6QPH - chains 3 and A of the 11 polymer chains in the assembly; structure by X-ray diffraction, 3.40 A resolution.

# Chain 3
Protein: Chlorophyll a-b binding protein, chloroplastic
From: Dunaliella salina
UniProtKB: C1K004 (C1K004_DUNSA); residues 73-282 here correspond to UniProt positions 69-278 (UniProt number = residue number - 4)
Sequence (210 residues; row label = number of the first residue in the row):
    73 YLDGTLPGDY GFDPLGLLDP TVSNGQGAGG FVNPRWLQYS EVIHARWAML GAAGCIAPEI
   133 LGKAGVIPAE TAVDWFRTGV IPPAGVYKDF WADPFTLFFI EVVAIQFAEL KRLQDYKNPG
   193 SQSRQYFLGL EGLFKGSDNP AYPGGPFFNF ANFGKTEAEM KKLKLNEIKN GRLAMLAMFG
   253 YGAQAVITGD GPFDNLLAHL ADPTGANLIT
Residues lining bound ligands:
  - beta-carotene (BCR), molecule 1: Leu122, Ala176, Ile177, Phe179, Ala180, Tyr198, Phe199, Leu200
  - beta-carotene (BCR), molecule 2: Phe251, Ala255, Ile259
  - chlorophyll b (CHL), molecule 1: Leu78, Gly80, Asp81, Tyr82, Gly83, Phe84, Asp85, Leu89, Leu90, Leu109, Gln110, Ser112, Glu113, His116, Arg244, Met247, Leu248
  - chlorophyll b (CHL), molecule 2: Gln178, Phe179, Leu182, Lys183, Gln186, Gln194, Gln197, Phe199
  - chlorophyll a (CLA), molecule 1: Gly102, Phe103, Val104
  - chlorophyll a (CLA), molecule 2: Phe103, Val104, Trp108, Ser112, His116, Phe251
  - chlorophyll a (CLA), molecule 3: Phe103, Trp108, Tyr111, Ser112, Ile115, His116, Trp119, Val174, Ile177, Gln178, Glu181, Arg184, Leu185
  - chlorophyll a (CLA), molecule 4: Tyr111, Ile115, Arg118, Trp119, Leu122, Ala180, Lys183, Arg184, Asp187, Gln194, Phe199, Phe206, Gly208, Pro212, Ala213, Pro215, Phe219, Phe220
  - chlorophyll a (CLA), molecule 5: Arg118, Met121, Tyr214, Pro215, Gly216, Phe220, Asn221, Phe222, Ala223, Asn224, Phe225, Gly226, Met232, Leu235, Glu239, Asn242
  - chlorophyll a (CLA), molecule 6: Leu122, Gly123, Ala125, Gly126, Ala129, Pro130, Ile139, Thr143, Val145, Thr150, Phe162
  - chlorophyll a (CLA), molecule 7: Thr150, Gly151, Val152, Phe162, Trp163, Leu169, Ile172, Glu173, Ala176, Ile177
  - chlorophyll a (CLA), molecule 8: Gly151, Val152, Ile153, Pro154, Pro155, Pro166, Phe167, Phe170, Glu173
  - chlorophyll a (CLA), molecule 9: Trp163, Thr168, Phe171, Ile172
  - chlorophyll a (CLA), molecule 10: Phe170, Phe171, Val174, Gln178, Leu182
  - chlorophyll a (CLA), molecule 11: Gln256, Ile259, Thr260, Asn267, Leu268, His271, Ala278, Asn279, Leu280, Ile281, Thr282
  - chlorophyll a (CLA), molecule 12: His271, Leu272, Asn279, Leu280
  - lutein (LUT; (3r,3'r,6s)-4,5-didehydro-5,6-dihydro-beta,beta-carotene-3,3'-diol): Met121, Ala124, Ala125, Ile128, Phe220, Asn221, Phe222, Ala223, Asn242, Leu245, Ala246, Ala249, Gly252, Tyr253, Gln256, Pro264, Asn267, Leu268
  - violaxanthin (XAT; (3s,5r,6s,3's,5'r,6's)-5,6,5',6'-diepoxy-5,6,5',6'- tetrahydro-beta,beta-carotene-3,3'-diol): Asp85, Leu87, Leu89, His116, Trp119, Ala120, Gly123, Gly126, Cys127, Trp147, Thr150, Val152, Met247, Leu248, Met250, Phe251

# Chain A
Protein: Photosystem I P700 chlorophyll a apoprotein A1
From: Dunaliella salina
Notes: EC 1.97.1.12
UniProtKB: D0FXV2 (D0FXV2_DUNSA); numbering as in UniProt (aligned over 13-751)
Sequence (739 residues; numbered 13 to 751; the number before each row is that of its first residue):
    13 VKIAVDRNPV ETNFEKWAKP GHFSRALAKG PNTTTWIWNL HADAHDFDNH TSDLEEISRK
    73 VFSAHFGQLG IILIWLSGMY FHGARFSNYE GWLSDPTHIK PSAQVVWPIV GQEILNGDVG
   133 GGFQGIQITS GFFQLWRASG ITSELQLYST AIGGLVLAAA CFFAGWFHYH KAAPKLEWFQ
   193 NVESMLNHHL AGLLGLGSLA WAGHQIHVSL PVNKLLDAGV DPKEIPLPHE FLLNQSIIAD
   253 LYPSFSKGLA PFFTLNWAEY SDFLTFKGGL NPVTGGLWLS DTAHHHLAIA VLFLVAGHQY
   313 RTNWGIGHSI KDILESHKGP FTGNGHAGLY EILTTSWHAQ LAINLALFGS LSIIVAHHMY
   373 AMPPYPYLAT DYGTQLSLFT HHMWIGGFCV VGAGAHAAIF MVRDYDPTNN YNNLLDRVIR
   433 HRDAIISHLN WVSIFLGFHS FGLYIHNDTM SALGRPQDMF SDTAIQLQPV FAQWIQNTHF
   493 TAPQLTAPNA LAATSLTWGG DVVAVGGKVA MMPIALGTSD FLVHHIHAFT IHVTVLILLK
   553 GVLFARSSRL IPDKANLGFR FPCDGPGRGG TCQVSAWDHV FLGLFWMYNS LSIVIFHFSW
   613 KMQSDVWGTV TDSGVSHITG GNFAQSANTI NGWLRDFLWA QSSQVIQSYG SALSAYGLMF
   673 LGAHFVWAFS LMFLFSGRGY WQELIESIVW AHNKLRVAPS IQPRALSITQ GRAVGVAHYL
   733 LGGIATTWSF FLARIIAVG
Bound ions: chlorophyll a Mg near Gln124 (its only coordinating residue here); 4Fe-4S cluster Fe: Cys575, Cys584 (shared with 2 residues of chain B)
Residues lining bound ligands:
  - beta-carotene (BCR), molecule 1: Ile84, Trp87, Leu88, Leu208, Gly209
  - beta-carotene (BCR), molecule 2: Thr162, Gly165, Gly166, Leu169, Leu208, Leu211, Ala212, Phe264
  - beta-carotene (BCR), molecule 3: Ala354, Ala358, Leu359, Ser362, Val402, Ala405, Gly406, Ala409, Leu550, Val554
  - beta-carotene (BCR), molecule 4: Asn442, Ile446, Phe450
  - beta-carotene (BCR), molecule 5: Met671, Gly674, Ala675, Phe677, Val678, Leu733, Ile736, Ala737, Trp740
  - chlorophyll a isomer (CL0): Tyr600, Asn601, Ser604, Ile605, Phe608, Leu650, Ser654, Ile658, Phe672, His676, Trp679, Tyr731, Thr738, Thr739, Phe742
  - chlorophyll a (CLA), molecule 1: Val13, Lys14, Ile15, Trp190, Ser196, His200, Leu208, Trp316
  - chlorophyll a (CLA), molecule 2: Ile15, Phe74, Phe78, Leu169, Ala172, Cys173, Ala176, Phe179, His180, Ala184, Trp190
  - chlorophyll a (CLA), molecule 3: Val22, Thr24, Asn25, Phe26, Lys28, Trp29, His34, Phe59, Glu68, Lys72, Ser75, Ala76, Gly79, Phe174, Gly177, Trp178, Tyr181, His182
  - chlorophyll a (CLA), molecule 4: Trp29, Pro32, Trp48, Ile49, Trp50, Leu52, His53
  - chlorophyll a (CLA), molecule 5: Trp29, His34, Phe35, Leu52, His53, Ala56, His57, Phe59, His62, Ala76, Gly79, Gln80
  - chlorophyll a (CLA), molecule 6: Thr46, Ile49, Trp50, Ile697, Ile700, Val701, His704, Val709, Pro711, Pro715, Arg716, Leu718
  - chlorophyll a (CLA), molecule 7: Trp50, Phe677, Val678, Phe681, Leu718, Gln722, Ala725, Val726, Ala729, His730, Leu733
  - chlorophyll a (CLA), molecule 8: His53, Ala54, Asp55, Ala56, His57, Asp58, His350, Leu353, Leu357, Phe400, Cys401, Val403, Gly404, Ala407, His408, Ile411, Arg415, Phe571, Arg572, Trp589, Val592, Leu596
  - chlorophyll a (CLA), molecule 9: His57, Phe59, Ile69, Val73, Ala76, His77, Gln80, Leu81, Leu85, Leu88, Trp349, His350, Gln352, Leu353, Asn356, Leu357
  - chlorophyll a (CLA), molecule 10: His57, Gln80, Ile83, Ile84, Trp87, Leu357, Phe360, Ile397, Phe400
  - chlorophyll a (CLA), molecule 11: Phe74, His77, Phe78, Leu81, Trp190, Phe191, Asn193, Ser196, Met197, His200, His201, Leu205, Trp349
  - chlorophyll a (CLA), molecule 12: Ile86, Trp87, Ser89, Gly90, Met91, Phe93, His94, Phe98, Gln116, Val117, Trp119
  - chlorophyll a (CLA), molecule 13: Trp87, Met91, His94, Ala115, Gln116, Gln139, Ile140, Thr141, Ser142, Phe144, Ala667, Tyr668, Met671, Trp740, Leu744
  - chlorophyll a (CLA), molecule 14: Trp87, Met91, Thr141, Ser142, Phe144, Ser389, Thr392, His393, Trp396, Ile397, Phe400, Ile736, Thr739, Trp740
  - chlorophyll a (CLA), molecule 15: Trp87, Leu88, Ser142, Gly143, Phe144, Leu147, Phe360, Leu363, Ser364, Val367, Met371, Tyr377, Leu390, His393, His394, Ile397
  - chlorophyll a (CLA), molecule 16: Gln116, Val117, Val118, Trp119, Ile121, Val122, Gln124, Leu127, Ile138, Ala667, Leu670, Met671
  - chlorophyll a (CLA), molecule 17: Ser151, Gln158, Ser161, Thr162, Gly165, Gly209, Ala212, Trp213, His216
  - chlorophyll a (CLA), molecule 18: Val194, Met197, Leu198, His201, Ile322, Tyr342, Leu345, Gln352, Ile355, Asn356, Leu359
  - chlorophyll a (CLA), molecule 19: Leu198, Leu202, Leu206, Leu304, Phe305, Ala308, Tyr312, Ile322, Ile325, Leu359
  - chlorophyll a (CLA), molecule 20: Asn199, His200, Ala203, Gly204, Leu208, Leu306, Gly309, His310, Gln311, Tyr312, Thr314, Trp316, Ile318
  - chlorophyll a (CLA), molecule 21: Leu205, Leu206, Gly209, Ser210, Trp213, Gln217, His297, His298, Ile301, Phe305, Val367, Met371, Pro376, Tyr377
  - chlorophyll a (CLA), molecule 22: Leu211, Ala212, Gly215, Ile218, His219, Phe257, Ser258, Leu261, Phe264, Tyr272, Phe275, Leu276, Leu299
  - chlorophyll a (CLA), molecule 23: Phe264, Trp269, Tyr272, Leu276, Phe278, His296, Leu299, Ala300, Val303, Asn501
  - chlorophyll a (CLA), molecule 24: Asp293, His296, His297, Ala300, Leu304, His370, Met374, Thr506
  - chlorophyll a (CLA), molecule 25: Gln311, Gly317, Ile318, Gly319, His320
  - chlorophyll a (CLA), molecule 26: His320, Ile325, Ser328, His329
  - chlorophyll a (CLA), molecule 27: Ile325, Leu326, His329, His338, Leu341, Leu426, Val430
  - chlorophyll a (CLA), molecule 28: Lys330, Gly331, Pro332, Phe333
  - chlorophyll a (CLA), molecule 29: Phe333, Thr334, Leu426, Arg429, Val430, Arg432, His433, Ile437, His440
  - chlorophyll a (CLA), molecule 30: Leu359, Leu363, Ile366, His369, His370, Tyr372, Ala373, Met374, Thr506, Ser507, Thr509, Trp510
  - chlorophyll a (CLA), molecule 31: Ser362, Ile365, Ile366, His369, Met395, Val402, Ile543, Thr546, Val547, Leu550, Met599, Ser602, Leu603
  - chlorophyll a (CLA), molecule 32: His369, Tyr372, Phe391, Phe483, Ala484, Ile487, Gln488, Thr509, Trp510, Leu528, His536, His539, Ile543, Val606, His609, Phe610, Lys613
  - chlorophyll a (CLA), molecule 33: Ile437, Leu441, Val444, Ala540, Ile543, His544, Val547
  - chlorophyll a (CLA), molecule 34: Ser439, His440, Asn442, Trp443, Ile446
  - chlorophyll a (CLA), molecule 35: Asn442, Ser445, Ile446, Gly449, Phe450, Phe453, Ile457, Phe541, Leu548, Ile549, Leu594, Phe597, Trp598
  - chlorophyll a (CLA), molecule 36: Trp443, Ile446, Phe447, Phe450, His451
  - chlorophyll a (CLA), molecule 37: Val444, Phe447, Leu448, Pro481, Val482, Phe483, Ala484, Phe533, His536, His537, Ala540, His544
  - chlorophyll a (CLA), molecule 38: Phe450, His451, Gly454, Leu455, Ile457, His458, Met462, Arg467, Asp470, Phe472
  - chlorophyll a (CLA), molecule 39: Phe453, Ile457, Phe541, Phe597, Trp598, Asn601, Ile642, Trp679, Tyr731
  - chlorophyll a (CLA), molecule 40: Thr461, Ala464, Leu465
  - chlorophyll a (CLA), molecule 41: Trp486, Ile487, Thr490, His491, Ala494, Thr498, Ala499, Thr506
  - chlorophyll a (CLA), molecule 42: Leu497, Thr498, Ala499, Pro500, Asn501, Ala502
  - chlorophyll a (CLA), molecule 43: Leu670, Met671, Leu673, Gly674, His676, Phe677, Trp679, Ala680, Leu683
  - chlorophyll a (CLA), molecule 44: Phe677, Ala680, Phe681, Leu683, Met684, Phe687, Ser688, Tyr692, Trp693, Leu696
  - chlorophyll a (CLA), molecule 45: Ile700, Ala703, His704, Leu707, Val709
  - chlorophyll a (CLA), molecule 46: Ala703, Lys706, Leu707
  - phylloquinone (PQN): Met684, Phe685, Ser688, Gly689, Arg690, Trp693, Ala717, Leu718, Gly723
  - 4Fe-4S cluster (SF4): Cys575, Gly577, Pro578, Thr583, Cys584, Ile720, Arg724

# Chain 3 / chain A interface
Contacting residue pairs (16; chain 3 residue first):
  Asp91(3) with Lys14(A), salt bridge
  Thr93(3) with Lys14(A)
  Val94(3) with Ile15(A)
  Ser95(3) with Val17(A); Arg19(A), hydrogen bond
  Asn96(3) with Val17(A), hydrogen bond (backbone-backbone); Asp18(A)
  Gly97(3) with Arg19(A)
  Gln98(3) with Arg19(A)
  Gly99(3) with Arg19(A), hydrogen bond (backbone-side chain)
  Ala100(3) with Arg19(A), hydrogen bond (backbone-side chain)
  Gly101(3) with Arg19(A)
  Gly102(3) with Arg19(A); Phe179(A)
  Asn105(3) with Arg19(A)
  Ile281(3) with Phe265(A)
Interface residues without a listed pair, chain 3 (15 interface residues in all): Pro86, Val104
Interface residues without a listed pair, chain A (11 interface residues in all): Asn20, Lys183, Lys187, Trp316

# Summary
Chain 3 and chain A form an interface of 15 and 11 residues respectively, with 4 hydrogen bonds and 1 salt
bridge. Polar pairs include Asp91(3)-Lys14(A), Ser95(3)-Arg19(A) and Gly99(3)-Arg19(A). One chlorophyll a
molecule is bound between chain 3 and chain A.
Here chain 3 is Chlorophyll a-b binding protein, chloroplastic and chain A is Photosystem I P700 chlorophyll a
apoprotein A1, both from Dunaliella salina. Entry 6QPH (Dunaliella minimal PSI complex) was determined by
X-ray diffraction together with 6RHZ from the same study.
